Entry 3UNT (X-ray diffraction, 1.80 A resolution); this record covers chain A.

# Chain A
Protein: Queuine tRNA-ribosyltransferase
From: Zymomonas mobilis
Notes: EC 2.4.2.29
UniProt: P28720 (TGT_ZYMMO); residue numbers follow UniProt; this construct covers 1-386
Amino-acid sequence (388 residues; numbered -1 to 386; the number before each row is that of its first residue; numbers below 1 keep their minus sign (Gly-1 is residue -1)):
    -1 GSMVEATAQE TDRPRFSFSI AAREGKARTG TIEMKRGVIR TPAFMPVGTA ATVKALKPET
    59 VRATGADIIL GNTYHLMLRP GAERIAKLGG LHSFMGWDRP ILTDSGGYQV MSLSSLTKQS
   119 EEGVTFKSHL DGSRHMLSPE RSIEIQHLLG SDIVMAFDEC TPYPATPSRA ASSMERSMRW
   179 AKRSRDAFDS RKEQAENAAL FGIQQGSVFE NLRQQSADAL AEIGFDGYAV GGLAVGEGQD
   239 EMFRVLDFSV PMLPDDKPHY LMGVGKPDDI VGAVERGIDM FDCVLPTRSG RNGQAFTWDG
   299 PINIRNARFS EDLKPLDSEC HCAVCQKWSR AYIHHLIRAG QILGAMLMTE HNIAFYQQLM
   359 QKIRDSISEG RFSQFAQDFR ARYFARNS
Not modelled in the structure: -1 to 10, 384-386
Sequence notes: expression tag (-1 to 0); engineered mutation Gln339 (Glu in P28720)
Ion coordination: Zn2+: Cys318, Cys320, Cys323, His349
Curated features (UniProtKB/Swiss-Prot):
  - region (RNA binding): Gly261 to Asp267, Thr285 to Arg289
  - active site: Asp102 (Proton acceptor), Asp280 (Nucleophile)
  - binding site (substrate): Asp102 to Tyr106, Asp156, Gln203, Gly230
  - binding site (Zn(2+)): Cys318, Cys320, Cys323, His349
  - mutagenesis: Ser103 (S103A: Strongly reduces activity), Asp156 (D156A: Abolishes catalytic activity), Asp280 (D280N: Abolishes catalytic activity)

# Summary
Cys318, Cys320, Cys323 and His349 form the Zn2+ site. Curated annotation (UniProt) lists active-site residues
Asp102 and Asp280, 8 substrate-binding residues, 4 Zn2+-binding residues and 3 mutagenesis sites.
Chain A is Queuine tRNA-ribosyltransferase (Zymomonas mobilis); the structure, tRNA-guanine transglycosylase
E339Q mutant, was determined by X-ray diffraction, deposited together with 4DXX and 3UVI.
